7WPF - chains U and V of the 12 polymer chains in the assembly; structure by electron microscopy, 2.92 A resolution.

== Chain U ==
Protein: JMB2002 Fab heavy chain
Source organism: Mus musculus
Notes: antibody fragment or engineered binder
Sequence (237 residues; row label = number of the first residue in the row):
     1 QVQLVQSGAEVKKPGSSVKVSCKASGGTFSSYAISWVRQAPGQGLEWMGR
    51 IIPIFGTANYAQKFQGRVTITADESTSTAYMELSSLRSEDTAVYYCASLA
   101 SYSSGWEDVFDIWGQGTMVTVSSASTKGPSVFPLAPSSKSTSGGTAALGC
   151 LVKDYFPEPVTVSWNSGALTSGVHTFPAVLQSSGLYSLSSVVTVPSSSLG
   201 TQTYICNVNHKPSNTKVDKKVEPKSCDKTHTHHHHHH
Disordered / not traced: 226-237
Cystine bridges: C22-C96, C150-C206

== Chain V ==
Protein: JMB2002 Fab light chain
Source organism: Mus musculus
Notes: antibody fragment or engineered binder
Sequence (214 residues; each row starts with the number of its first residue):
     1 DIQMTQSPSSLSASVGDRVTITCRASQGISSWLAWYQQKPGKAPKLLIYD
    51 ASNLETGVPSRFSGSGSGTDFTFTISSLQPEDIATYYCQQYDNLPLTFGG
   101 GTKVEIKRTVAAPSVFIFPPSDEQLKSGTASVVCLLNNFYPREAKVQWKV
   151 DNALQSGNSQESVTEQDSKDSTYSLSSTLTLSKADYEKHKVYACEVTHQG
   201 LSSPVTKSFNRGEC
Disordered / not traced: 214
Cystine bridges: C23-C88, C134-C194

== How chain U and chain V interact ==
Residue-residue contacts (30):
  Q39(U) - Q38(V)  hydrogen bond
  G44(U) - Y87(V)
  L45(U) - P44(V)  hydrophobic
  L45(U) - F98(V)
  E46(U) - F98(V)
  W47(U) - L94(V)
  W47(U) - L96(V)  hydrophobic
  W47(U) - F98(V)
  Q62(U) - D1(V)
  E107(U) - W32(V)
  D108(U) - Y91(V)
  F110(U) - Y36(V)
  F110(U) - L46(V)
  D111(U) - L46(V)
  P133(U) - S121(V)
  L134(U) - F118(V)  hydrophobic
  A135(U) - F118(V)
  A135(U) - P119(V)
  P136(U) - I117(V)
  S137(U) - I117(V)
  S140(U) - F116(V)
  S140(U) - I117(V)
  S142(U) - F116(V)
  A147(U) - F116(V)  hydrophobic
  T175(U) - T164(V)
  F176(U) - T164(V)
  P177(U) - S162(V)  hydrogen bond (backbone-side chain)
  P177(U) - V163(V)
  K224(U) - P119(V)
  K224(U) - P120(V)  hydrogen bond (side chain-backbone)
Interface residues without a listed pair, chain U (31 interface residues in all): Q43, N59, Y95, V109, F132, K139, T141, T145, L151
Interface residues without a listed pair, chain V (29 interface residues in all): K42, Y49, P95, E123, Q124, L135, N137, T178, K207

== Overview ==
The interface between chain U and chain V involves 31 residues on one side and 29 on the other; the contacts
include 3 hydrogen bonds. Polar contacts include Q39(U)-Q38(V), P177(U)-S162(V) and K224(U)-P120(V).
Chain U is JMB2002 Fab heavy chain and chain V is JMB2002 Fab light chain, both from Mus musculus; the
structure, SARS-CoV-2 Omicron Variant S Trimer complexed with three JMB2002 Fab, was determined by electron
microscopy (same publication as 7WPA, 7WPB, 7WPC, 7WPD, 7WPE and 7WRV).
